Entry 4I9H (X-ray diffraction, 2.17 A resolution); this record covers chains A and D of the 4 polymer chains in the assembly.

== Chain A (and D) ==
Protein: L-lactate dehydrogenase A chain
From: Oryctolagus cuniculus
Notes: EC 1.1.1.27; chain D of this document is another copy of the same molecule, construct and numbering; everything in this record applies to it too
Reference sequence: P13491 (LDHA_RABIT); residues 1-331 here correspond to UniProt positions 2-332 (UniProt number = residue number + 1)
Sequence (331 residues; each row starts with the number of its first residue):
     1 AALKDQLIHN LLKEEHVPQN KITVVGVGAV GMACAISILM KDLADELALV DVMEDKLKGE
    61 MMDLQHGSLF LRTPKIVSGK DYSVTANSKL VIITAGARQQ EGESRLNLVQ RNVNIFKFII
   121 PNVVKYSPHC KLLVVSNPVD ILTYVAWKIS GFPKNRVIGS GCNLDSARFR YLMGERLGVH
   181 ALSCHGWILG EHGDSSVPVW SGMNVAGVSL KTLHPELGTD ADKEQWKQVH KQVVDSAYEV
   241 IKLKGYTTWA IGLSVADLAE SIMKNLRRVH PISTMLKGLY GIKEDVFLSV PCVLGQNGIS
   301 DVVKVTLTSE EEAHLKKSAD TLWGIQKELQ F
Not modelled in the structure: 100-105 (chain D: fully traced)
Small-molecule neighbours: 1E4 (1-O-[3-(5-carboxypyridin-2-yl)-5-fluorophenyl]-6-O-[4-({[(5-carboxypyridin-2-yl)sulfanyl]acetyl}amino)-2-chloro-5-methoxyphenyl]-D-mannitol): Val25, Gly26, Val27, Gly28, Ala29, Val30, Val50, Asp51, Val52, Ile93, Thr94, Ala95, Gly96, Ala97, Arg111, Asn114, Ile115, Phe118, Ile119, Val135, Ser136, Asn137, Leu164, Asp165, Arg168, His192, Ala237, Thr247, Ile251
Swiss-Prot annotation at these positions:
  - active site: His192 (Proton acceptor)
  - binding site (NAD(+)): Arg98, Asn137
  - binding site (substrate): Arg105, Asn137, Arg168, Thr247
  - modified residue: Ala1 (N-acetylalanine), Lys4 (N6-acetyllysine), Lys13 (N6-acetyllysine), Lys56 (N6-acetyllysine), Lys80 (N6-acetyllysine), Lys117 (N6-acetyllysine), Lys125 (N6-acetyllysine), Lys223 (N6-acetyllysine), Lys231 (N6-acetyllysine), Tyr238 (Phosphotyrosine), Lys242 (N6-acetyllysine), Thr308 (Phosphothreonine), Ser309 (Phosphoserine), Lys317 (N6-acetyllysine), Thr321 (Phosphothreonine)
  - cross-link: Lys56 (Glycyl lysine isopeptide (Lys-Gly) (interchain with G-Cter in SUMO2))

== How chain A and chain D interact ==
Contacting residue pairs (35; chain A residue first):
  Gly178(A) with Arg267(D), hydrogen bond (backbone-side chain)
  Val179(A) with Arg267(D); Val293(D), hydrophobic
  His180(A) with Leu266(D); Arg267(D), hydrogen bond (backbone-backbone)
  Leu182(A) with Arg268(D)
  Ser183(A) with Arg268(D); Val269(D), hydrogen bond (side chain-backbone)
  His185(A) with His185(D)
  Trp187(A) with Ala206(D), hydrogen bond (side chain-backbone); Gly207(D)
  Gly202(A) with Gly207(D)
  Val205(A) with Val269(D), hydrophobic; Val303(D), hydrophobic
  Ala206(A) with Trp187(D); Pro291(D), hydrophobic
  Gly207(A) with Trp187(D); Gly202(D)
  Val208(A) with Val303(D), hydrophobic; Val305(D), hydrophobic
  Leu213(A) with Thr306(D)
  Leu266(A) with His180(D)
  Arg267(A) with Gly178(D), hydrogen bond (side chain-backbone); Val179(D); His180(D), hydrogen bond (backbone-backbone)
  Arg268(A) with Leu182(D); Ser183(D)
  Val269(A) with Val179(D), hydrophobic; Ser183(D), hydrogen bond (backbone-side chain); Val205(D), hydrophobic
  Pro291(A) with Ala206(D), hydrophobic
  Val293(A) with Val179(D), hydrophobic
  Val303(A) with Val205(D), hydrophobic; Val208(D), hydrophobic
  Val305(A) with Val208(D), hydrophobic
Also at the interface, not in a pair above, chain A (25 interface residues in all): Ser201, Asn204, Lys304, Thr306
Also at the interface, not in a pair above, chain D (25 interface residues in all): Ser201, Asn204, Leu213, Lys304

== Summary ==
The chain A/chain D interface involves 25 residues from each chain, with 7 hydrogen bonds. Among the polar
pairs are Gly178(A)-Arg267(D), Ser183(A)-Val269(D) and Trp187(A)-Ala206(D). Ligands of chain A: compound 1E4.
Chain A and chain D are both L-lactate dehydrogenase A chain (Oryctolagus cuniculus); the structure, Crystal
structure of rabbit LDHA in complex with AP28669, was determined by X-ray diffraction (same publication as
4I8X, 4I9N and 4I9U).
